Entry 6P4F (X-ray diffraction, 3.55 A resolution); this record covers chains A and E of the 4 polymer chains in the assembly.

# Chain A
Name: DNA-dependent ATPase XPBII
From: Sulfurisphaera tokodaii (strain DSM 16993 / JCM 10545 / NBRC 100140 / 7)
Notes: engineered mutation(s): M1G
Reference sequence: Q970I2 (Q970I2_SULTO); residues 1-439 here = UniProt positions 1-439
Chain sequence (440 residues; numbered 0 to 439; the number before each row is that of its first residue; numbering starts at 0):
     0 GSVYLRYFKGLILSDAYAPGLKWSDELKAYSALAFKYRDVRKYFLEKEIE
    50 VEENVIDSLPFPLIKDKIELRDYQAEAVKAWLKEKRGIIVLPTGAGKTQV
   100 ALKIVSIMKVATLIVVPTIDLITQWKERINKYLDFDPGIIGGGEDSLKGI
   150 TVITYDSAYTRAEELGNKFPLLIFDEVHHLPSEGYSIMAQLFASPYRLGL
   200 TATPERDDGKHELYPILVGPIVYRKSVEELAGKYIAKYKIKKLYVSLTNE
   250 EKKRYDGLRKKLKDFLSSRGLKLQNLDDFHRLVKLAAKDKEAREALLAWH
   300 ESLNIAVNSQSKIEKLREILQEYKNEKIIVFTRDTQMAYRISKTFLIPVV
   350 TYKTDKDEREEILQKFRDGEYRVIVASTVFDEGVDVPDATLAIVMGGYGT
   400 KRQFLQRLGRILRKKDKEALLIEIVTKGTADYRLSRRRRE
Disordered / not traced: 435-439
Sequence notes: expression tag (0); conflict Ser1 (Met in Q970I2)
Metal / ion sites: Mg2+ near Asp277 (its only coordinating residue here)
Swiss-Prot annotation at these positions:
  - region: Glu227 to Ile234 (Flexible hinge region)
  - motif: Asp174 to His177 (DEAH box), Arg205 to Asp207 (RED motif)
  - binding site (ATP): Leu90 to Thr97, Arg127
  - site: Phe278 (Wedge residue)
  - mutagenesis: Arg205 to Asp207 (Small decrease in affinity for forked DNA, 30% ATPase activity with and without Bax1, decreased affinity of XPB2 for bubble DNA), Arg258 to His299 (Decreased affinity for forked DNA, about 10% ATPase activity in presence of disorted DNA and Bax1, unstable without Bax1), Leu270 to Arg280 (Decreased affinity for forked DNA, 50% ATPase activity with and without Bax1, decreased affinity of XPB2 for bubble DNA), Phe278 (F278A: No change in recognition of 5 base bubble DNA, decreased ATPase activity with and without Bax1)
From the paper describing this entry:
  - binding site for the 24-nt DNA strand (chain E): Arg205, Asp206, Asn274, Leu275, Phe278, His279, Trp298
  - binding site for the 24-nt DNA strand: Arg258
  - mutagenesis - R205A/D206A/D207A: decreased catalytic activity
  - mutagenesis - F278A: unchanged binding to bubble-5 substrate
  - mutagenesis - F278A: decreased catalytic activity on forked DNA substrate
  - mutagenesis - F278A: decreased catalytic activity on bubble-5 DNA substrate
  - conformationally variable residues (domain motion): Asp206

# Chain E
Molecule: 24-nt DNA strand
Sequence (24 nucleotides; numbered 1 to 24; the number before each row is that of its first residue):
     1 TTGACTCAACATCCTTTGCTACAA

# How chain A and chain E interact
Contacting residue pairs (21; chain A residue first):
  His177(A) with DA11(E), phosphate contact
  His178(A) with DA11(E), salt bridge to the phosphate
  Ser181(A) with DC10(E), hydrogen bond to the phosphate; DA11(E), hydrogen bond to the phosphate
  Glu182(A) with DC10(E), hydrogen bond to the phosphate
  Gly183(A) with DC10(E), hydrogen bond to the phosphate
  Tyr184(A) with DC10(E), hydrogen bond to the phosphate
  Arg205(A) with DA11(E), salt bridge to the phosphate
  Tyr237(A) with DA24(E), base contact
  Asn274(A) with DT15(E), hydrogen bond to the sugar
  Phe278(A) with DC13(E), sugar contact
  Trp298(A) with DC13(E), phosphate contact; DC14(E), phosphate contact
  Leu302(A) with DC14(E), phosphate contact
  Tyr397(A) with DT12(E), sugar contact; DC13(E), phosphate contact
  Gly398(A) with DC13(E), hydrogen bond to the phosphate
  Lys400(A) with DT12(E), salt bridge to the phosphate
  Lys426(A) with DT17(E), hydrogen bond to the base
  Ala429(A) with DT16(E), base contact
  Asp430(A) with DT17(E), base contact
Other interface residues (no listed pair), chain A (28 interface residues in all): Asp206, Lys238, Ile239, Leu272, Gln273, Leu275, Arg332, Gln402, Thr428, Tyr431
Other interface residues (no listed pair), chain E (10 interface residues in all): DA9

# In short
28 residues of chain A face 10 of chain E across their interface; the contacts include 8 hydrogen bonds and 3
salt bridges. Among the polar pairs are Lys426(A)-DT17(E), Asn274(A)-DT15(E) and Ser181(A)-DC10(E). From the
paper: a binding site for the 24-nt DNA strand (chain E) at Arg205(A), Asp206(A) and Asn274(A) among others;
R205A/D206A/D207A of chain A reduce catalytic activity.
Here chain A is DNA-dependent ATPase XPBII (Sulfurisphaera tokodaii (strain DSM 16993 / JCM 10545 / NBRC
100140 / 7)) and chain E is a 24-nt DNA strand. Entry 6P4F (Crystal structure of the XPB-Bax1-forked DNA
ternary complex) was determined by X-ray diffraction.
